PDB entry 1R8Y | X-ray diffraction, 3.00 A resolution | chains C and D of the 4 polymer chains in the assembly

[Chain C (and D)]
Protein: glycine N-methyltransferase
Organism: Mus musculus
Notes: chain D of this document is another copy of the same molecule, construct and numbering; everything in this record applies to it too
UniProtKB: Q9QXF8 (GNMT_MOUSE); residues 1-292 here correspond to UniProt positions 2-293 (UniProt number = residue number + 1)
Chain sequence (292 residues; each row starts with the number of its first residue):
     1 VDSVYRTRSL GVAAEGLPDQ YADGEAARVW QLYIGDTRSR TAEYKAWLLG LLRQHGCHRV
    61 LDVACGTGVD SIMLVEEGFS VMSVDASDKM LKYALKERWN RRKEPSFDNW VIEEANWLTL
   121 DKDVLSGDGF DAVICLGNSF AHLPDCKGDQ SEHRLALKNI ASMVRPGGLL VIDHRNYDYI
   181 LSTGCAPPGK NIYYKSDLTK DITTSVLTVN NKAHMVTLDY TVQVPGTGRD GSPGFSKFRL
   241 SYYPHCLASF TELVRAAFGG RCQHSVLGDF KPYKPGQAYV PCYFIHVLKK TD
Not modelled in the structure: 228-234, 291-292 (chain D: 226-231)
Swiss-Prot annotation at these positions:
  - binding site ((6S)-5-methyl-5,6,7,8-tetrahydrofolate): S3, Y5, H214, R239
  - binding site (S-adenosyl-L-methionine): Y21, W30, Y33, R40, A64, D85 to S87, N116, W117, L136 to S139, R175, Y220
  - modified residue: V1 (N-acetylvaline), S9 (Phosphoserine), Y33 (Phosphotyrosine), K45 (N6-succinyllysine), K190 (N6-succinyllysine), K195 (N6-succinyllysine), K200 (N6-succinyllysine)

[How chain C and chain D interact]
Residue-residue contacts - 93 pairs, chain C then chain D:
  Y5(C) - S205(D)
  Y5(C) - T217(D)  hydrogen bond
  Y5(C) - R239(D)
  R6(C) - R239(D)  hydrogen bond (backbone-side chain)
  T7(C) - M215(D)
  T7(C) - R239(D)
  T7(C) - L240(D)
  T7(C) - S241(D)  hydrogen bond (backbone-side chain)
  R8(C) - R239(D)
  S9(C) - A26(D)
  S9(C) - F238(D)
  S9(C) - R239(D)  hydrogen bond (side chain-backbone)
  L10(C) - Y21(D)  hydrophobic
  G11(C) - Y21(D)
  G11(C) - A27(D)
  G11(C) - K89(D)
  V12(C) - A26(D)
  V12(C) - W30(D)  hydrophobic
  A13(C) - W30(D)  hydrogen bond (backbone-side chain)
  A13(C) - S87(D)
  A13(C) - K89(D)
  A14(C) - S87(D)
  A14(C) - M90(D)
  A14(C) - H142(D)
  E15(C) - G66(D)
  E15(C) - D85(D)
  E15(C) - M90(D)
  E15(C) - S139(D)
  E15(C) - H142(D)  hydrogen bond (backbone-side chain)
  G16(C) - A86(D)
  G16(C) - W117(D)
  G16(C) - H142(D)  hydrogen bond (backbone-side chain)
  L17(C) - A86(D)
  L17(C) - S87(D)
  L17(C) - H142(D)
  P18(C) - A86(D)
  P18(C) - N116(D)
  D19(C) - S87(D)  hydrogen bond
  D19(C) - D88(D)  hydrogen bond (side chain-backbone)
  D19(C) - K89(D)  hydrogen bond (side chain-backbone)
  Y21(C) - L10(D)  hydrophobic
  Y21(C) - G11(D)
  Y21(C) - Y21(D)  hydrophobic
  A26(C) - S9(D)
  A27(C) - G11(D)
  W30(C) - V12(D)  hydrophobic
  W30(C) - A13(D)
  A64(C) - E15(D)
  G66(C) - E15(D)
  D85(C) - E15(D)
  A86(C) - E15(D)
  A86(C) - G16(D)
  A86(C) - L17(D)
  A86(C) - P18(D)
  S87(C) - A13(D)
  S87(C) - A14(D)
  S87(C) - E15(D)
  S87(C) - L17(D)
  S87(C) - D19(D)  hydrogen bond
  D88(C) - D19(D)  hydrogen bond (backbone-side chain)
  D88(C) - K92(D)  salt bridge
  K89(C) - G11(D)  hydrogen bond (side chain-backbone)
  K89(C) - V12(D)  hydrogen bond (side chain-backbone)
  K89(C) - A13(D)
  K89(C) - D19(D)  hydrogen bond (backbone-side chain)
  M90(C) - E15(D)
  K92(C) - D88(D)  salt bridge
  K92(C) - E114(D)  salt bridge
  K96(C) - E114(D)  salt bridge
  R98(C) - W99(D)
  W99(C) - R98(D)
  R102(C) - D108(D)  salt bridge
  K103(C) - D108(D)  salt bridge
  D108(C) - R102(D)  salt bridge
  E114(C) - K92(D)  salt bridge
  E114(C) - K96(D)  salt bridge
  N116(C) - P18(D)
  W117(C) - G16(D)
  S139(C) - E15(D)
  H142(C) - A14(D)
  H142(C) - E15(D)  salt bridge
  H142(C) - L17(D)
  P144(C) - L17(D)
  S205(C) - Y5(D)  hydrogen bond
  M215(C) - T7(D)
  F238(C) - S9(D)
  R239(C) - Y5(D)
  R239(C) - R6(D)  hydrogen bond (side chain-backbone)
  R239(C) - T7(D)
  R239(C) - R8(D)
  R239(C) - S9(D)  hydrogen bond (backbone-side chain)
  L240(C) - V12(D)  hydrophobic
  S241(C) - T7(D)  hydrogen bond (side chain-backbone)
Other interface residues (no listed pair), chain C (48 interface residues in all): Q20, L143
Other interface residues (no listed pair), chain D (51 interface residues in all): A64, K103, F107, W110, L143, P144, K237

[In short]
48 residues of chain C face 51 of chain D across their interface; the contacts include 19 hydrogen bonds and
10 salt bridges. Polar contacts include D88(C)-K92(D), K92(C)-E114(D) and K96(C)-E114(D). Curated annotation
(UniProt) lists 4 (6S)-5-methyl-5,6,7,8-tetrahydrofolate-binding residues and 16
S-adenosyl-L-methionine-binding residues on chain C.
Chain C and chain D are both glycine N-methyltransferase (Mus musculus); the structure, Crystal Structure of
Mouse Glycine N-Methyltransferase (Monoclinic Form), was determined by X-ray diffraction (same publication as
1R74 and 1R8X).
